Entry 8WZ3 (electron microscopy, 3.19 A resolution); this record covers chains D and F of the 9 polymer chains in the assembly.

[Chain D]
Protein: 5B11 Fab Heavy Chain
From: Mus musculus
Notes: antibody fragment or engineered binder
Amino-acid sequence (116 residues; row label = number of the first residue in the row):
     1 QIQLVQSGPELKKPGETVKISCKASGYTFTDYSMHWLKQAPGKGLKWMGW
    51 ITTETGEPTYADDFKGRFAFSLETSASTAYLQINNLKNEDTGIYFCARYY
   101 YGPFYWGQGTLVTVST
Disulfides: C22-C96

[Chain F]
Protein: 5B11 Fab Light Chain
From: Mus musculus
Notes: antibody fragment or engineered binder
Amino-acid sequence (107 residues; numbered 1 to 107; the number before each row is that of its first residue):
     1 DIQMTQSPASLSASVGETVTITCRSSGNIHNFLTWYQQKQGKSPQFLVYN
    51 AKTLADGVSSRFSGSGSGTQFSLKINSLQPEDFGIYYCQHFWTTPYTFGG
   101 GTKLEIK
Disulfides: C23-C88

[Chain D / chain F interface]
Pairs across the interface (27):
  L37(D) with F98(F), hydrophobic
  Q39(D) with Q38(F), hydrogen bond
  L45(D) with P44(F), hydrophobic; Y87(F); F98(F), hydrophobic
  W47(D) with P95(F), hydrophobic; Y96(F)
  F95(D) with S43(F)
  Y99(D) with Y96(F), hydrogen bond
  Y100(D) with F46(F), hydrophobic; Y49(F), hydrophobic
  G102(D) with Y49(F); F91(F)
  P103(D) with T34(F); Y36(F), hydrophobic; F46(F), hydrophobic; V48(F); Y49(F)
  F104(D) with Y36(F); F46(F); Q89(F); Y96(F), hydrophobic
  W106(D) with Y36(F); S43(F); P44(F), hydrogen bond (side chain-backbone); F98(F), hydrophobic
  G107(D) with S43(F)
Interface residues without a listed pair, chain D (15 interface residues in all): W50, Y101, Y105
Interface residues without a listed pair, chain F (16 interface residues in all): K42, T94

[Summary]
15 residues of chain D face 16 of chain F across their interface; the contacts include 3 hydrogen bonds. Polar
contacts include Q39(D)-Q38(F), Y99(D)-Y96(F) and W106(D)-P44(F).
Here chain D is 5B11 Fab Heavy Chain and chain F is 5B11 Fab Light Chain, both from Mus musculus. Entry 8WZ3
(Cryo-EM structure of prefusion-stabilized RSV F (DS-Cav1 strain: A2) in complex with nAb 5B11) was determined
by electron microscopy, deposited together with 8WZ5, 8WZE and 8WZ4.
